7V07 - chains B and C of the 4 polymer chains in the assembly; structure by electron microscopy, 2.80 A resolution.

[Chain B]
Protein: Glycophorin-A
From: Homo sapiens
UniProtKB: P02724 (GLPA_HUMAN); residue numbers follow UniProt; this construct covers 1-150
Chain sequence (150 residues; each row starts with the number of its first residue):
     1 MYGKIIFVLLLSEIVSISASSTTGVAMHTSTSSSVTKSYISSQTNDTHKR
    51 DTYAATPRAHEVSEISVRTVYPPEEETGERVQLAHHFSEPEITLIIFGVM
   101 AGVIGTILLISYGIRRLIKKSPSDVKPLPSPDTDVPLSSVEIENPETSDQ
Disordered / not traced: 1-77, 118-150

[Chain C]
Protein: Band 3 anion transport protein
From: Homo sapiens
UniProtKB: P02730 (B3AT_HUMAN); residue numbers follow UniProt; this construct covers 1-911
Chain sequence (911 residues; numbered 1 to 911; the number before each row is that of its first residue):
     1 MEELQDDYEDMMEENLEQEEYEDPDIPESQMEEPAAHDTEATATDYHTTS
    51 HPGTHKVYVELQELVMDEKNQELRWMEAARWVQLEENLGENGAWGRPHLS
   101 HLTFWSLLELRRVFTKGTVLLDLQETSLAGVANQLLDRFIFEDQIRPQDR
   151 EELLRALLLKHSHAGELEALGGVKPAVLTRSGDPSQPLLPQHSSLETQLF
   201 CEQGDGGTEGHSPSGILEKIPPDSEATLVLVGRADFLEQPVLGFVRLQEA
   251 AELEAVELPVPIRFLFVLLGPEAPHIDYTQLGRAAATLMSERVFRIDAYM
   301 AQSRGELLHSLEGFLDCSLVLPPTDAPSEQALLSLVPVQRELLRRRYQSS
   351 PAKPDSSFYKGLDLNGGPDDPLQQTGQLFGGLVRDIRRRYPYYLSDITDA
   401 FSPQVLAAVIFIYFAALSPAITFGGLLGEKTRNQMGVSELLISTAVQGIL
   451 FALLGAQPLLVVGFSGPLLVFEEAFFSFCETNGLEYIVGRVWIGFWLILL
   501 VVLVVAFEGSFLVRFISRYTQEIFSFLISLIFIYETFSKLIKIFQDHPLQ
   551 KTYNYNVLMVPKPQGPLPNTALLSLVLMAGTFFFAMMLRKFKNSSYFPGK
   601 LRRVIGDFGVPISILIMVLVDFFIQDTYTQKLSVPDGFKVSNSSARGWVI
   651 HPLGLRSEFPIWMMFASALPALLVFILIFLESQITTLIVSKPERKMVKGS
   701 GFHLDLLLVVGMGGVAALFGMPWLSATTVRSVTHANALTVMGKASTPGAA
   751 AQIQEVKEQRISGLLVAVLVGLSILMEPILSRIPLAVLFGIFLYMGVTSL
   801 SGIQLFDRILLLFKPPKYHPDVPYVKRVKTWRMHLFTGIQIICLAVLWVV
   851 KSTPASLALPFVLILTVPLRRVLLPLIFRNVELQCLDADDAKATFDEEEG
   901 RDEYDEVAMPV
Disordered / not traced: 1-370, 744-750, 895-911
Covalently attached groups: glycan linked to Asn642
Residues lining bound ligands:
  - PIO ([(2R)-2-octanoyloxy-3-[oxidanyl-[(1R,2R,3S,4R,5R,6S)-2,3,6-tris(oxidanyl)-4,5-diphosphonooxy-cyclohexyl]oxy-phosphoryl]oxy-propyl] octanoate), molecule 1: Phe597, Pro598, Gly599, Leu601, Arg602, Arg603
  - PIO, molecule 2: Leu812, Phe813, Lys814, Pro815, Pro816, Lys817, Tyr818
  - diundecyl phosphatidyl choline (PLC), molecule 1: Phe537, Leu540, Ile541, Phe544, Gln545, Pro548, Leu549, Leu575, Met578, Ala579, Leu793
  - diundecyl phosphatidyl choline (PLC), molecule 2: Val576, Met617, Val620, Ile624
From the paper describing this entry:
  - post-translational modification sites: Tyr8 (citing earlier work)

[Interface between chain B and chain C]
Residue-residue contacts (36; chain B residue first):
  Glu79(B) with Ser643(C); Arg646(C); Gly647(C); Arg656(C)
  Arg80(B) with Ser644(C); Arg656(C)
  Val81(B) with Arg656(C), hydrogen bond (backbone-side chain)
  Gln82(B) with Leu655(C)
  Leu83(B) with Leu655(C), hydrogen bond (backbone-backbone); Arg656(C); Ser657(C); Glu658(C)
  His85(B) with His651(C); Leu653(C); Gly654(C), hydrogen bond (side chain-backbone)
  Phe87(B) with His651(C), hydrogen bond (backbone-side chain)
  Ser88(B) with His651(C)
  Glu89(B) with Val649(C); His651(C), salt bridge
  Ile92(B) with His651(C); Pro652(C); Leu653(C), hydrophobic
  Thr93(B) with Phe495(C); Leu718(C)
  Ile96(B) with Trp492(C), hydrophobic; Phe495(C), hydrophobic; Pro652(C), hydrophobic
  Phe97(B) with Phe495(C), hydrophobic
  Met100(B) with Phe495(C), hydrophobic; Ile498(C), hydrophobic; Leu499(C)
  Val103(B) with Leu499(C), hydrophobic
  Ile104(B) with Leu499(C), hydrophobic; Val502(C), hydrophobic
  Ile107(B) with Leu503(C), hydrophobic
  Ser111(B) with Phe507(C)
Other interface residues (no listed pair), chain B (20 interface residues in all): Gly78, Leu108
Other interface residues (no listed pair), chain C (25 interface residues in all): Leu378, Phe379, Ala506, Ile650

[In short]
Chain B and chain C form an interface of 20 and 25 residues respectively; the contacts include 4 hydrogen
bonds and 1 salt bridge. Polar contacts include Glu89(B)-His651(C), Val81(B)-Arg656(C) and His85(B)-Gly654(C).
Chain C binds diundecyl phosphatidyl choline and compound PIO. The paper reports a modification site at
Tyr8(C).
Here chain B is Glycophorin-A and chain C is Band 3 anion transport protein, both from Homo sapiens. Entry
7V07 (Band 3-I-TM local refinement from erythrocyte ankyrin-1 complex consensus reconstruction) was determined
by electron microscopy, deposited together with 7UZ3, 7UZQ, 7UZU, 7V0K, 7V0M, 7V0S and 10 further entries.
